8TOE - chains I and J of the 9 polymer chains in the assembly; structure by electron microscopy, 2.90 A resolution.

== Chain I ==
Protein: DNA-directed RNA polymerase subunit beta
Source organism: Escherichia coli (strain K12)
Notes: EC 2.7.7.6
Reference sequence: P0A8V2 (RPOB_ECOLI); residues 1-1342 here = UniProt positions 1-1342
Sequence (1342 residues; row label = number of the first residue in the row):
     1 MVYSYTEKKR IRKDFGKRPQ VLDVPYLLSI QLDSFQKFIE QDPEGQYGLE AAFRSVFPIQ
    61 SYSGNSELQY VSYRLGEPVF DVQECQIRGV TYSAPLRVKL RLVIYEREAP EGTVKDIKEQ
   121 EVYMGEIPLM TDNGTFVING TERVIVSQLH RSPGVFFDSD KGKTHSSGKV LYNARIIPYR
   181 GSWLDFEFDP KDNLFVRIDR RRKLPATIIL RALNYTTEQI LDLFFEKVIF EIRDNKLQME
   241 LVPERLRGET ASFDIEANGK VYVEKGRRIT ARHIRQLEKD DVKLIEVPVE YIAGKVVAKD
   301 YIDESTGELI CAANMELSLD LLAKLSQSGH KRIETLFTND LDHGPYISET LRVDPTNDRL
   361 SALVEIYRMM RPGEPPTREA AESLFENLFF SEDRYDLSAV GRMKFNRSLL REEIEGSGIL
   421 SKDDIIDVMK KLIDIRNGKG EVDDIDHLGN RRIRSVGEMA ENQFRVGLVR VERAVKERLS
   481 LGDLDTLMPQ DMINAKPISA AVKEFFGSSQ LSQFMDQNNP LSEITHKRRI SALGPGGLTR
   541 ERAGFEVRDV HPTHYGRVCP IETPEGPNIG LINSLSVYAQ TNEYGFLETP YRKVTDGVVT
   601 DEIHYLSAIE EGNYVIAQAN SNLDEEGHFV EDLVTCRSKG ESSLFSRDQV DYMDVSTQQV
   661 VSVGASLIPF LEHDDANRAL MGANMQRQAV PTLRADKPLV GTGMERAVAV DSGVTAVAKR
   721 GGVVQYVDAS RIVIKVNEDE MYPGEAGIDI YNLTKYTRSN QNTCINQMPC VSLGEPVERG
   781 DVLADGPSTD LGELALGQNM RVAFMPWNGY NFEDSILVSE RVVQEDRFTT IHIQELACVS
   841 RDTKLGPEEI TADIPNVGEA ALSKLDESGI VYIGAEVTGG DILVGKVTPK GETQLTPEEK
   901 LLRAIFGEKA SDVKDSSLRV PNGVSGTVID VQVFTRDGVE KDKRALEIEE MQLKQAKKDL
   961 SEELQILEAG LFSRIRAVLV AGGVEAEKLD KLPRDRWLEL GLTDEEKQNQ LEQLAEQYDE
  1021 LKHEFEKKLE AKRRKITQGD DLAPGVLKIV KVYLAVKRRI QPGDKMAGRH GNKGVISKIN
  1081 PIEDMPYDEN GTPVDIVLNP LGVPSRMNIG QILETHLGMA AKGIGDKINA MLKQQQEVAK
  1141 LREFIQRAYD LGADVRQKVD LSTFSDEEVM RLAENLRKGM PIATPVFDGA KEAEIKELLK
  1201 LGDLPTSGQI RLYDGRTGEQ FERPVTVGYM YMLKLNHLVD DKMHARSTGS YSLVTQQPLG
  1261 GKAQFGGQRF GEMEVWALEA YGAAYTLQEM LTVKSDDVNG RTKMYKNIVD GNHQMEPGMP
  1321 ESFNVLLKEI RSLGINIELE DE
Unresolved in the structure: 1, 233-235, 249, 1342
Swiss-Prot annotation at these positions:
  - modified residue (N6-acetyllysine): Lys-1022, Lys-1200
  - mutagenesis: Ile-561 (I561S: Resistant to antibiotics salinamide A and B), Ile-569 (I569S: Resistant to antibiotics salinamide A and B), Ala-665 (A665E: Resistant to antibiotics salinamide A and B), Asp-675 (D675A/G: Resistant to antibiotics salinamide A and B), Asn-677 (N677H/K: Resistant to antibiotics salinamide A and B), Leu-680 (L680M: Resistant to antibiotics salinamide A and B), Glu-813 (E813K: Disrupts the enzyme's active center)
Residues lining bound ligands: chapso (1N7): Gln-46, Tyr-47, Tyr-179, Ser-398, Ala-399, Val-400, Arg-452, Glu-458, Glu-461, Glu-583, Tyr-584

== Chain J ==
Protein: DNA-directed RNA polymerase subunit beta'
Source organism: Escherichia coli (strain K12)
Notes: EC 2.7.7.6
Reference sequence: P0A8T7 (RPOC_ECOLI); numbering as in UniProt (aligned over 1-1407)
Sequence (1407 residues; numbered 1 to 1407; the number before each row is that of its first residue):
     1 MKDLLKFLKA QTKTEEFDAI KIALASPDMI RSWSFGEVKK PETINYRTFK PERDGLFCAR
    61 IFGPVKDYEC LCGKYKRLKH RGVICEKCGV EVTQTKVRRE RMGHIELASP TAHIWFLKSL
   121 PSRIGLLLDM PLRDIERVLY FESYVVIEGG MTNLERQQIL TEEQYLDALE EFGDEFDAKM
   181 GAEAIQALLK SMDLEQECEQ LREELNETNS ETKRKKLTKR IKLLEAFVQS GNKPEWMILT
   241 VLPVLPPDLR PLVPLDGGRF ATSDLNDLYR RVINRNNRLK RLLDLAAPDI IVRNEKRMLQ
   301 EAVDALLDNG RRGRAITGSN KRPLKSLADM IKGKQGRFRQ NLLGKRVDYS GRSVITVGPY
   361 LRLHQCGLPK KMALELFKPF IYGKLELRGL ATTIKAAKKM VEREEAVVWD ILDEVIREHP
   421 VLLNRAPTLH RLGIQAFEPV LIEGKAIQLH PLVCAAYNAD FDGDQMAVHV PLTLEAQLEA
   481 RALMMSTNNI LSPANGEPII VPSQDVVLGL YYMTRDCVNA KGEGMVLTGP KEAERLYRSG
   541 LASLHARVKV RITEYEKDAN GELVAKTSLK DTTVGRAILW MIVPKGLPYS IVNQALGKKA
   601 ISKMLNTCYR ILGLKPTVIF ADQIMYTGFA YAARSGASVG IDDMVIPEKK HEIISEAEAE
   661 VAEIQEQFQS GLVTAGERYN KVIDIWAAAN DRVSKAMMDN LQTETVINRD GQEEKQVSFN
   721 SIYMMADSGA RGSAAQIRQL AGMRGLMAKP DGSIIETPIT ANFREGLNVL QYFISTHGAR
   781 KGLADTALKT ANSGYLTRRL VDVAQDLVVT EDDCGTHEGI MMTPVIEGGD VKEPLRDRVL
   841 GRVTAEDVLK PGTADILVPR NTLLHEQWCD LLEENSVDAV KVRSVVSCDT DFGVCAHCYG
   901 RDLARGHIIN KGEAIGVIAA QSIGEPGTQL TMRTFHIGGA ASRAAAESSI QVKNKGSIKL
   961 SNVKSVVNSS GKLVITSRNT ELKLIDEFGR TKESYKVPYG AVLAKGDGEQ VAGGETVANW
  1021 DPHTMPVITE VSGFVRFTDM IDGQTITRQT DELTGLSSLV VLDSAERTAG GKDLRPALKI
  1081 VDAQGNDVLI PGTDMPAQYF LPGKAIVQLE DGVQISSGDT LARIPQESGG TKDITGGLPR
  1141 VADLFEARRP KEPAILAEIS GIVSFGKETK GKRRLVITPV DGSDPYEEMI PKWRQLNVFE
  1201 GERVERGDVI SDGPEAPHDI LRLRGVHAVT RYIVNEVQDV YRLQGVKIND KHIEVIVRQM
  1261 LRKATIVNAG SSDFLEGEQV EYSRVKIANR ELEANGKVGA TYSRDLLGIT KASLATESFI
  1321 SAASFQETTR VLTEAAVAGK RDELRGLKEN VIVGRLIPAG TGYAYHQDRM RRRAAGEAPA
  1381 APQVTAEDAS ASLAELLNAG LGGSDNE
Unresolved in the structure: 1-15, 932-947, 1127-1134, 1375-1407
Swiss-Prot annotation at these positions:
  - binding site (Zn(2+)): Cys-70, Cys-72, Cys-85, Cys-88, Cys-814, Cys-888, Cys-895, Cys-898
  - binding site (Mg(2+)): Asp-460, Asp-462, Asp-464
  - modified residue: Lys-983 (N6-acetyllysine)
  - mutagenesis: Gln-504 (Q504P: Resistant to antibiotics salinamide A and B), Asn-690 (N690D: Resistant to antibiotics salinamide A and B), Met-697 (M697V: Resistant to antibiotics salinamide A and B), Ala-735 (A735T: Resistant to antibiotics salinamide A and B), Arg-738 (R738C/H/P/S: Resistant to antibiotics salinamide A and B), Ala-748 (A748E: Resistant to antibiotics salinamide A and B), Pro-758 (P758S/T: Resistant to antibiotics salinamide A and B), Phe-763 (F763C: Resistant to antibiotics salinamide A and B), Ser-775 (S775A: Resistant to antibiotics salinamide A and B), Ala-779 (A779T/V: Resistant to antibiotics salinamide A and B), Arg-780 (R780C: Resistant to antibiotics salinamide A and B), Gly-782 (G782A/C: Resistant to antibiotics salinamide A and B), 1 further mutagenesis entry in UniProt
Ion coordination: Zn2+ site 1: Cys-72, Cys-85, Cys-88; Mg2+: Asp-460, Asp-462, Asp-464; Zn2+ site 2: Cys-814, Cys-888, Cys-898

== Interface between chain I and chain J ==
Pairs across the interface - 309 pairs, chain I then chain J:
  Phe-545(I) with Arg-780(J); Lys-781(J)
  Arg-548(I) with Arg-780(J), hydrogen bond (backbone-side chain)
  Asp-549(I) with Pro-750(J); His-777(J)
  Val-550(I) with Phe-773(J), hydrophobic; Thr-776(J); His-777(J), hydrogen bond (backbone-side chain)
  His-551(I) with Phe-773(J)
  Tyr-555(I) with Val-769(J); Leu-770(J), hydrophobic; Phe-773(J)
  Pro-560(I) with Phe-773(J), hydrophobic; Thr-776(J); Arg-780(J), hydrogen bond (backbone-side chain)
  Ile-561(I) with Tyr-772(J), hydrophobic; Thr-776(J)
  Thr-563(I) with Arg-780(J)
  Ile-569(I) with Arg-780(J); Leu-783(J), hydrophobic
  Gly-570(I) with Arg-780(J)
  Gln-618(I) with Val-769(J); Leu-770(J)
  Ser-642(I) with Leu-770(J)
  Val-660(I) with Val-769(J), hydrophobic; Phe-773(J), hydrophobic
  Leu-671(I) with Tyr-772(J), hydrogen bond (backbone-side chain)
  Glu-672(I) with Gly-766(J); Leu-767(J)
  His-673(I) with Phe-763(J), hydrogen bond (side chain-backbone); Arg-764(J); Glu-765(J), hydrogen bond (side chain-backbone)
  Asp-674(I) with Phe-763(J); Tyr-772(J), hydrogen bond (backbone-side chain)
  Asp-675(I) with Arg-744(J), salt bridge; Phe-763(J); Tyr-772(J)
  Ala-676(I) with Tyr-772(J); Ser-775(J); Ala-779(J), hydrophobic
  Asn-677(I) with Ala-779(J); Leu-783(J)
  Ala-679(I) with Tyr-772(J)
  Phe-804(I) with Ala-637(J); Ser-638(J), hydrogen bond (backbone-side chain)
  Met-805(I) with Ala-637(J)
  Pro-806(I) with Asp-505(J); Ala-632(J); Ala-637(J)
  Trp-807(I) with Ala-633(J), hydrophobic
  Asn-808(I) with Pro-359(J); Ala-633(J)
  Gly-809(I) with Val-357(J); Pro-359(J); Phe-629(J)
  Tyr-810(I) with Pro-359(J)
  Phe-812(I) with Val-357(J), hydrophobic; Pro-451(J), hydrophobic; Phe-461(J), hydrophobic; Gln-504(J); Phe-629(J), hydrophobic
  Glu-813(I) with Phe-461(J); Gln-504(J), hydrogen bond
  Asp-814(I) with Phe-461(J); Asp-462(J)
  Ser-815(I) with Val-357(J); Phe-461(J)
  Arg-841(I) with Asp-256(J)
  Lys-844(I) with Phe-49(J)
  Glu-892(I) with Lys-66(J), salt bridge
  Gln-894(I) with Arg-77(J)
  Lys-1065(I) with Asp-462(J)
  Lys-1073(I) with Asp-462(J)
  Val-1075(I) with Thr-356(J); Phe-461(J), hydrogen bond (backbone-backbone); Asp-462(J); Gly-463(J)
  Ile-1076(I) with Thr-356(J)
  Ser-1077(I) with Val-357(J)
  Asn-1099(I) with Gln-504(J)
  Pro-1100(I) with Ala-637(J); Val-639(J), hydrophobic; Met-725(J), hydrophobic
  Leu-1101(I) with Gln-504(J); Met-725(J), hydrophobic; Ala-730(J), hydrophobic; Arg-731(J)
  Pro-1104(I) with Met-725(J), hydrophobic; Gln-736(J)
  Ser-1105(I) with Arg-731(J), hydrogen bond
  Arg-1106(I) with Arg-731(J)
  Met-1107(I) with Gln-739(J); Leu-740(J), hydrophobic; Phe-763(J), hydrophobic
  Ile-1109(I) with Ile-641(J), hydrophobic; Met-644(J), hydrophobic; Leu-740(J), hydrophobic; Phe-763(J)
  Ile-1112(I) with Val-639(J), hydrophobic; Ile-641(J); Met-644(J), hydrophobic
  His-1116(I) with Ile-641(J)
  Phe-1187(I) with Leu-767(J); Tyr-772(J), hydrophobic
  Glu-1192(I) with Ile-641(J); Asp-642(J); Arg-764(J), salt bridge
  Lys-1196(I) with Asp-642(J), salt bridge
  Gln-1209(I) with Val-639(J); Gly-640(J)
  Glu-1219(I) with Arg-634(J), salt bridge
  Phe-1221(I) with Ala-633(J)
  Glu-1222(I) with Tyr-512(J), hydrogen bond; Tyr-537(J); Ser-635(J); Gly-636(J)
  Arg-1223(I) with Ser-635(J); Gly-636(J); Ala-637(J); Phe-719(J), hydrogen bond (side chain-backbone); Ser-721(J)
  Val-1225(I) with Gly-636(J); Ser-638(J)
  Thr-1226(I) with Ser-638(J), hydrogen bond (backbone-side chain); Val-639(J), hydrogen bond (side chain-backbone); Gly-640(J)
  Val-1239(I) with Lys-445(J)
  Lys-1242(I) with Arg-352(J); Val-354(J); Gln-465(J)
  Met-1243(I) with Arg-352(J); Ser-353(J); Lys-371(J); Met-372(J), hydrophobic; Lys-445(J)
  His-1244(I) with Gly-351(J); Arg-352(J), hydrogen bond (backbone-backbone)
  Ala-1245(I) with Ser-350(J); Gly-351(J); Glu-375(J)
  Arg-1246(I) with Asp-348(J), salt bridge; Tyr-349(J), hydrogen bond (backbone-backbone); Ser-350(J), hydrogen bond (backbone-backbone); Glu-375(J); Leu-376(J)
  Ser-1247(I) with Asp-348(J); Tyr-349(J); Glu-375(J); Leu-376(J); Pro-379(J)
  Tyr-1251(I) with Asp-348(J), hydrogen bond
  Leu-1253(I) with Arg-99(J), hydrogen bond (backbone-side chain); Pro-251(J), hydrophobic
  Val-1254(I) with Arg-99(J), hydrogen bond (backbone-side chain); Pro-251(J)
  Gln-1256(I) with Arg-99(J), hydrogen bond
  Gln-1257(I) with Asn-341(J), hydrogen bond (side chain-backbone); Lys-345(J)
  Pro-1258(I) with Arg-346(J); Asp-348(J)
  Leu-1259(I) with Arg-346(J)
  Gly-1260(I) with Arg-346(J)
  Phe-1265(I) with Glu-375(J)
  Gly-1267(I) with Arg-346(J), hydrogen bond (backbone-side chain); Val-347(J); Ser-350(J)
  Gln-1268(I) with Arg-346(J); Val-347(J), hydrogen bond (backbone-backbone); Ser-350(J), hydrogen bond (backbone-side chain); Gly-351(J); Arg-352(J), hydrogen bond; His-469(J)
  Arg-1269(I) with Gln-340(J); Gly-344(J), hydrogen bond (side chain-backbone); Arg-346(J)
  Phe-1270(I) with Leu-343(J); Gly-344(J); Lys-345(J), hydrogen bond (backbone-backbone)
  Gly-1271(I) with Leu-343(J)
  Glu-1272(I) with Arg-798(J), salt bridge
  Met-1273(I) with Thr-428(J)
  Glu-1274(I) with Asn-424(J); Ala-426(J); Thr-428(J), hydrogen bond; Ile-434(J)
  Val-1275(I) with Leu-343(J)
  Trp-1276(I) with Val-801(J), hydrophobic; Val-917(J); Gln-921(J)
  Ala-1277(I) with Thr-428(J); Arg-431(J); Ile-434(J), hydrophobic; Gln-921(J)
  Leu-1278(I) with Met-484(J), hydrophobic
  Glu-1279(I) with Gln-805(J), hydrogen bond; Ala-914(J); Val-917(J); Leu-1347(J); Val-1351(J); Ile-1357(J)
  Ala-1280(I) with Arg-431(J), hydrogen bond (backbone-side chain); Glu-913(J); Ile-918(J); Gln-921(J)
  Tyr-1281(I) with Arg-431(J), hydrogen bond (side chain-backbone); Ile-434(J), hydrogen bond (side chain-backbone); Leu-483(J); Met-484(J), hydrophobic; Asn-489(J), hydrogen bond
  Gly-1282(I) with Leu-483(J); Gly-1360(J); Thr-1361(J), hydrogen bond (backbone-backbone)
  Ala-1283(I) with Glu-479(J); Leu-483(J)
  Ala-1284(I) with Glu-479(J), hydrogen bond (backbone-side chain); Thr-1361(J), hydrogen bond (backbone-side chain); Gly-1362(J)
  Tyr-1285(I) with Glu-475(J); Glu-479(J), hydrogen bond (backbone-side chain); Leu-1356(J); Thr-1361(J)
  Thr-1286(I) with Ala-476(J); Glu-479(J), hydrogen bond
  Gln-1288(I) with Gly-1354(J); Arg-1355(J); Leu-1356(J)
  Glu-1289(I) with Pro-471(J); Leu-472(J), hydrogen bond (side chain-backbone); Thr-473(J), hydrogen bond; Ala-476(J)
  Met-1290(I) with Val-347(J); His-469(J)
  Leu-1291(I) with Lys-345(J), hydrogen bond (backbone-side chain); Val-1351(J), hydrophobic
  Thr-1292(I) with Gly-1354(J)
  Lys-1294(I) with Val-347(J); Asp-348(J), hydrogen bond (backbone-backbone); Val-470(J), hydrogen bond (side chain-backbone); Leu-472(J)
  Ser-1295(I) with Lys-345(J); Arg-346(J), hydrogen bond (side chain-backbone)
  Asp-1296(I) with Lys-345(J), salt bridge
  Met-1304(I) with Leu-472(J), hydrophobic
  Tyr-1305(I) with Tyr-349(J); Pro-379(J), hydrophobic; Tyr-382(J)
  Ile-1308(I) with Pro-379(J), hydrophobic; Phe-380(J), hydrophobic
  Val-1309(I) with Pro-379(J); Gly-383(J)
  His-1313(I) with Phe-380(J); Leu-472(J); Thr-473(J); Leu-474(J), hydrogen bond (backbone-backbone); Gln-477(J)
  Gln-1314(I) with Thr-473(J)
  Gly-1318(I) with Gly-1354(J)
  Met-1319(I) with Val-1353(J)
  Pro-1320(I) with Val-1353(J)
  Glu-1321(I) with Arg-99(J), salt bridge
  Ser-1322(I) with Asn-341(J); Leu-342(J)
  Phe-1323(I) with Ile-20(J), hydrophobic; Leu-342(J); Ile-1352(J), hydrophobic
  Val-1325(I) with Arg-99(J)
  Leu-1326(I) with Ile-331(J), hydrophobic; Phe-338(J), hydrophobic; Leu-342(J), hydrophobic
  Lys-1328(I) with Glu-100(J); Leu-245(J); Leu-249(J)
  Glu-1329(I) with Met-330(J); Ile-331(J); Arg-337(J), salt bridge
  Arg-1331(I) with Trp-33(J); Pro-243(J)
  Ser-1332(I) with Met-102(J); Pro-243(J); Leu-245(J)
  Leu-1333(I) with His-113(J), hydrogen bond (backbone-side chain); Trp-115(J), hydrophobic; Leu-307(J); Leu-327(J), hydrophobic; Ile-331(J), hydrophobic
  Gly-1334(I) with Ala-25(J)
  Ile-1335(I) with Ile-22(J), hydrophobic; Ala-23(J); Trp-33(J); Phe-116(J), hydrophobic; Ala-1336(J), hydrophobic
  Asn-1336(I) with Lys-21(J); Ile-22(J); Ala-23(J), hydrogen bond (backbone-backbone); Leu-24(J); Met-29(J); Trp-33(J)
  Ile-1337(I) with Ile-20(J), hydrophobic; Lys-21(J)
  Glu-1338(I) with Ile-20(J); Lys-21(J), hydrogen bond (backbone-backbone)
  Leu-1339(I) with Phe-17(J), hydrophobic; Ala-19(J)
  Glu-1340(I) with Phe-17(J); Ala-19(J), hydrogen bond (backbone-backbone); Arg-1341(J), salt bridge
  Asp-1341(I) with Glu-16(J); Phe-17(J), hydrogen bond (backbone-backbone); Asp-18(J)
Other interface residues (no listed pair), chain I (155 interface residues in all): His-554, Glu-565, Asn-620, Thr-635, Arg-637, Leu-680, Pro-1044, Gln-1061, Pro-1062, Gly-1063, Gly-1074, Val-1103, Leu-1113, Ser-1207, Pro-1224, Asp-1240, Thr-1248, Thr-1255, Gly-1261, Leu-1287, Met-1315, Ile-1330
Other interface residues (no listed pair), chain J (176 interface residues in all): Lys-76, Pro-246, Asp-248, Val-253, Gly-257, Ala-328, Arg-339, Ile-355, Tyr-360, Lys-378, Ile-394, Leu-422, His-430, Leu-432, Gln-435, Ala-446, Asp-460, Ala-467, Ser-503, Leu-508, Ala-630, Asn-720, Ile-722, Met-724, Asn-768, Ala-784, Arg-905, Phe-1319, Leu-1332, Lys-1348

== Overview ==
155 residues of chain I and 176 residues of chain J are in contact; the contacts include 52 hydrogen bonds and
11 salt bridges. Among the polar pairs are Asp-675(I)/Arg-744(J), Glu-892(I)/Lys-66(J) and
Glu-1192(I)/Arg-764(J). Bound to chain I: chapso.
Here chain I is DNA-directed RNA polymerase subunit beta and chain J is DNA-directed RNA polymerase subunit
beta', both from Escherichia coli (strain K12). Entry 8TOE (Escherichia coli RNA polymerase unwinding
intermediate (I1c) at the lambda PR promoter) was determined by electron microscopy together with 8TO1, 8TO6,
8TO8 and 8TOM from the same study.
